5CSI - chains A and B of the 3 polymer chains in the assembly; structure by X-ray diffraction, 2.13 A resolution.

Chain A (and B):
Molecule: Protein S100-B
Organism: Homo sapiens
Notes: chain B of this document is another copy of the same molecule, construct and numbering; everything in this record applies to it too
UniProtKB: P04271 (S100B_HUMAN); residues 0-91 here correspond to UniProt positions 1-92 (UniProt number = residue number + 1)
Chain sequence (95 residues; row label = number of the first residue in the row; numbers below 1 keep their minus sign (Gly-3 is residue -3)):
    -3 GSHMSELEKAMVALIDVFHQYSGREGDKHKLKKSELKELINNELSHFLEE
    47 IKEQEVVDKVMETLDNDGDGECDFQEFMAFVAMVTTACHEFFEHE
Disordered / not traced: 90-91 (chain B: -3 to -2, 89-91)
Sequence notes: expression tag (-3 to -1)
Ion coordination: Ca2+ site 1: Ser18, Glu21, Asp23, Lys26, Glu31; Ca2+ site 2: Asp61, Asp63, Asp65, Glu67, Glu72
Swiss-Prot annotation at these positions:
  - binding site (Zn(2+)): His15, His25, His85, His90
  - binding site (Ca(2+)): Ser18, Glu21, Asp23, Lys26, Glu31, Asp61, Asp63, Asp65, Glu67, Glu72
  - modified residue: Ser1 (Blocked amino end (Ser))

Chain A / chain B interface:
Pairs across the interface (52):
  Gly-3(A) - Asn38(B)  hydrogen bond (backbone-backbone)
  Gly-3(A) - Ser41(B)  hydrogen bond (backbone-side chain)
  Gly-3(A) - His42(B)
  Ser-2(A) - His42(B)  hydrogen bond (backbone-side chain)
  His-1(A) - His42(B)
  Met0(A) - His42(B)
  Ser1(A) - Glu39(B)  hydrogen bond (side chain-backbone)
  Leu3(A) - Leu10(B)  hydrophobic
  Leu3(A) - Leu35(B)  hydrophobic
  Leu3(A) - Leu40(B)  hydrophobic
  Glu4(A) - Glu39(B)
  Glu4(A) - Leu40(B)
  Glu4(A) - Ser41(B)  hydrogen bond (side chain-backbone)
  Glu4(A) - His42(B)  salt bridge
  Glu4(A) - Phe43(B)
  Ala6(A) - Ala6(B)
  Ala6(A) - Leu10(B)  hydrophobic
  Met7(A) - Leu40(B)  hydrophobic
  Met7(A) - Phe43(B)  hydrophobic
  Met7(A) - Val77(B)  hydrophobic
  Met7(A) - Val80(B)  hydrophobic
  Met7(A) - Thr81(B)
  Leu10(A) - Leu3(B)  hydrophobic
  Leu10(A) - Ala6(B)  hydrophobic
  His15(A) - His85(B)  hydrogen bond
  Leu35(A) - Leu3(B)  hydrophobic
  Glu39(A) - Ser1(B)  hydrogen bond (backbone-side chain)
  Glu39(A) - Glu4(B)
  Leu40(A) - Leu3(B)  hydrophobic
  Leu40(A) - Glu4(B)
  Leu40(A) - Met7(B)  hydrophobic
  Ser41(A) - Glu4(B)  hydrogen bond (backbone-side chain)
  His42(A) - His-1(B)
  His42(A) - Met0(B)
  His42(A) - Glu4(B)  salt bridge
  Phe43(A) - Glu4(B)  hydrogen bond (backbone-side chain)
  Phe43(A) - Met7(B)  hydrophobic
  Phe70(A) - Thr81(B)
  Phe70(A) - Thr82(B)
  Phe70(A) - His85(B)
  Met74(A) - Ala78(B)  hydrophobic
  Met74(A) - Thr82(B)
  Val77(A) - Met7(B)
  Ala78(A) - Met74(B)  hydrophobic
  Val80(A) - Met7(B)  hydrophobic
  Thr81(A) - Met7(B)
  Thr81(A) - Ile11(B)
  Thr81(A) - Phe70(B)
  Thr82(A) - Met74(B)
  His85(A) - Ile11(B)
  His85(A) - His15(B)  hydrogen bond
  His85(A) - Phe70(B)
Interface residues without a listed pair, chain A (32 interface residues in all): Glu2, Val8, Ala9, Ile11, Val13, Gln71, Phe73
Interface residues without a listed pair, chain B (32 interface residues in all): Glu2, Val8, Ala9, Val13, Gln71, Phe73, Phe88

Overview:
The chain A/chain B interface involves 32 residues from each chain; the contacts include 10 hydrogen bonds and
2 salt bridges. Polar contacts include Glu4(A)-His42(B), Gly-3(A)-Ser41(B) and Ser-2(A)-His42(B). UniProt
lists 4 Zn2+-binding residues and 10 Ca2+-binding residues on chain A.
Chain A and chain B are both Protein S100-B (Homo sapiens); the structure, S100B-RSK1 crystal structure A',
was determined by X-ray diffraction (same publication as 5CSF, 5CSJ and 5CSN).
